Entry 7MUV (electron microscopy, 4.60 A resolution (low resolution: residue-level contacts below are approximate; hydrogen-bond / salt-bridge calls are withheld)); this record covers chains LD and GC of the 205 polymer chains in the assembly.

[Chain LD]
Molecule: DotD
Organism: Legionella pneumophila
Reference sequence: O52183 (O52183_LEGPN); residues 1-163 here = UniProt positions 1-163
Amino-acid sequence (163 residues; each row starts with the number of its first residue):
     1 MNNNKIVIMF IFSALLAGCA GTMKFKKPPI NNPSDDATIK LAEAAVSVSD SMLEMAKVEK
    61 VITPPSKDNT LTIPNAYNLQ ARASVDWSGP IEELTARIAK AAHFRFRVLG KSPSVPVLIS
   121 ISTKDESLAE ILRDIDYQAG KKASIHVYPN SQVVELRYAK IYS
Not modelled in the structure: 1-22, 163
From the paper describing this entry:
  - post-translational modification sites: Cys-19 (citing earlier work)

[Chain GC]
Molecule: DotC
Organism: Legionella pneumophila
Reference sequence: O52184 (O52184_LEGPN); residues 1-303 here = UniProt positions 1-303
Amino-acid sequence (303 residues; numbered 1 to 303; the number before each row is that of its first residue):
     1 MRKFILSLSI LLSALLVACS SRNHYGDTGS LAGLQAMADS KYTRAQKKQK MGKIREMALK
    61 ETALSVGAQA GLAWRAKIID EQLNKQARNL DAIYDFNSLV LEHNILPPVL LEGRNTLNLA
   121 DAQSIRISDR TYKVAKQAHF ITTPPTWRQY LWMDYVKPEA PNVTLLPKTK AEKEIWCIYT
   181 ERGWKNGIDQ ANTILEENIA RIKEDFGGMI LYRKLLAMNM VSPPYVSHTD LGVTGDGSEI
   241 HIDDRVLRIT ALPELNVNSA EWRAAVAKDE NALERFKNME KLANQAKIVI TNKSWQPIIA
   301 PVS
Not modelled in the structure: 1-59, 269-303
From the paper describing this entry:
  - post-translational modification sites: Cys-19 (citing earlier work)

[Chain LD / chain GC interface]
Residue-residue contacts (35; chain LD residue first):
  Asp-35(LD) with Arg-75(GC); Gln-82(GC)
  Asp-36(LD) with Arg-75(GC); Asn-192(GC)
  Ala-37(LD) with Ile-79(GC); Leu-195(GC)
  Thr-38(LD) with Gln-82(GC)
  Lys-40(LD) with Ile-199(GC)
  Leu-41(LD) with Ile-199(GC)
  Ala-44(LD) with Ile-199(GC); Lys-203(GC)
  Ser-47(LD) with Lys-203(GC)
  Val-48(LD) with Lys-203(GC)
  Met-52(LD) with Ile-210(GC)
  Met-55(LD) with Ile-210(GC); Lys-214(GC)
  Ala-56(LD) with Lys-214(GC)
  Glu-59(LD) with Ala-217(GC)
  Val-61(LD) with Val-266(GC)
  Ile-62(LD) with Arg-263(GC); Ala-265(GC)
  Asp-86(LD) with Arg-88(GC)
  Ser-88(LD) with Arg-88(GC)
  Val-115(LD) with Asn-104(GC); Thr-142(GC)
  Leu-118(LD) with Asn-97(GC)
  Lys-141(LD) with Glu-102(GC)
  Lys-142(LD) with Leu-101(GC)
  Lys-160(LD) with Arg-245(GC)
  Ile-161(LD) with His-103(GC)
  Tyr-162(LD) with Glu-102(GC); His-103(GC); His-228(GC); Arg-245(GC); Leu-247(GC)
Also at the interface, not in a pair above, chain LD (29 interface residues in all): Glu-43, Ala-45, Val-58, Thr-63, Ser-120
Also at the interface, not in a pair above, chain GC (30 interface residues in all): Asp-91, Ile-93, Glu-196, Phe-206, Leu-211, Asp-230, Ala-267

[In short]
29 residues of chain LD face 30 of chain GC across their interface. From the paper: modification sites
Cys-19(LD) and Cys-19(GC).
Here chain LD is DotD and chain GC is DotC, both from Legionella pneumophila. Entry 7MUV (Reconstruction of
the Legionella pneumophila Dot/Icm T4SS 3DVA Map 3) was determined by electron microscopy together with 7MUC,
7MUD, 7MUE, 7MUQ, 7MUS, 7MUW and 7MUY from the same study.
